PDB entry 9R3H | X-ray diffraction, 2.10 A resolution | chains A and C of the 4 polymer chains in the assembly

# Chain A (and C)
Protein: Isoform L-type of Pyruvate kinase PKLR
From: Homo sapiens
Notes: EC 2.7.1.40; chain C of this document is another copy of the same molecule, construct and numbering; everything in this record applies to it too
UniProtKB: P30613 (KPYR_HUMAN), isoform P30613-2; aligned to UniProt positions 1-543 over residues 1-543
Sequence (447 residues; numbered -1 to 543; 98 numbers in that range are skipped by the numbering (no residue carries them; nothing is unmodelled there); the number before each row is that of its first residue; numbers below 1 keep their minus sign (Gly-1 is residue -1)):
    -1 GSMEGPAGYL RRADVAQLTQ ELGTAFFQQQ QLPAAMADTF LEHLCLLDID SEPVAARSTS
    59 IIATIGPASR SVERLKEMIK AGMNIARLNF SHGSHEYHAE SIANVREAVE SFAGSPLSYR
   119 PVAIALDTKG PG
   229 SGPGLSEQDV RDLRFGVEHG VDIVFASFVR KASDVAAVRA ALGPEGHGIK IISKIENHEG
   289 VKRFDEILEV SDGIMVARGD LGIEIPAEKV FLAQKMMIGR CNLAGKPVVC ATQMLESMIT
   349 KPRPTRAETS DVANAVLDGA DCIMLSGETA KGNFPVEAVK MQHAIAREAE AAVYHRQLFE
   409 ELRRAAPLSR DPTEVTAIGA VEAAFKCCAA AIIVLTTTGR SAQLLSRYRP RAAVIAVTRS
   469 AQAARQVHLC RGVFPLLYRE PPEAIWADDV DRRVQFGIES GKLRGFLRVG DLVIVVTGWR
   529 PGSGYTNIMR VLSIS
Disordered / not traced: -1 to 22 (chain C: -1 to 18)
Construct notes: expression tag (-1 to 0); conflict Asp12 (Ser in P30613); linker (130, 229-230)
Bound ions: K+: Asn87, Ser89, Asp125, Thr126; Mg2+: Glu284, Asp308 (together with oxalate ion)
Ligand contacts:
  - behxksomsfvubw-uhfffaoysa-n (A1JB3; 4-[4-[(7-azanyl-2,1,3-benzoxadiazol-4-yl)sulfonyl]piperazin-1-yl]sulfonylbenzene-1,2-diol): Phe38, Leu39, Leu42, Leu365, Asp366, Tyr402, Gln405, Leu406, Glu409
  - 1,6-di-O-phosphono-beta-D-fructofuranose (FBP): Leu443, Thr444, Thr445, Thr446, Gly447, Arg448, Ser449, Arg467, Trp494, Arg501, Thr525, Gly526, Trp527, Arg528, Pro529, Gly530, Ser531, Gly532, Tyr533, Thr534
  - oxalate ion (OXL): Arg85, Lys282, Glu284, Met303, Ala305, Arg306, Gly307, Asp308, Thr340, Met372

# Interface between chain A and chain C
Residue-residue contacts (96; chain A residue first):
  Gln29(A) with Leu320(C)
  Thr37(A) with Glu409(C); Arg412(C)
  Phe38(A) with Glu409(C), hydrogen bond (backbone-side chain)
  Leu39(A) with Gly327(C); Glu409(C), hydrogen bond (backbone-side chain); Leu410(C), hydrophobic; Ala413(C), hydrophobic
  Leu42(A) with Lys323(C); Met324(C)
  Cys43(A) with Met324(C); Gly327(C); Arg328(C), hydrogen bond (backbone-side chain)
  Leu45(A) with Met324(C)
  Asp46(A) with Lys290(C), salt bridge
  Ile47(A) with His286(C); Val289(C), hydrophobic; Lys317(C), hydrogen bond (backbone-side chain); Ala321(C)
  Asp48(A) with His286(C), salt bridge; Lys290(C), salt bridge
  Glu50(A) with Lys317(C), salt bridge
  His286(A) with Ile47(C); Asp48(C), salt bridge
  Val289(A) with Ile47(C), hydrophobic
  Lys290(A) with Asp46(C), salt bridge; Asp48(C), salt bridge
  Arg306(A) with Arg354(C), hydrogen bond (backbone-side chain)
  Gly307(A) with Arg354(C), hydrogen bond (backbone-side chain)
  Gly310(A) with Arg351(C); Arg354(C)
  Ile311(A) with Arg354(C)
  Ala315(A) with Thr357(C)
  Glu316(A) with Ala392(C); Ile393(C); Glu396(C)
  Lys317(A) with Ile47(C), hydrogen bond (side chain-backbone); Glu50(C), salt bridge; Glu396(C), salt bridge
  Phe319(A) with Ala361(C), hydrophobic; Glu396(C); Ala397(C)
  Leu320(A) with Gln29(C); Glu396(C); Ala400(C), hydrophobic
  Ala321(A) with Ile47(C)
  Lys323(A) with Leu42(C); Asn362(C), hydrogen bond; Leu365(C)
  Met324(A) with Leu42(C); Cys43(C); Leu45(C)
  Gly327(A) with Leu39(C); Cys43(C)
  Arg328(A) with Cys43(C), hydrogen bond (side chain-backbone)
  Leu331(A) with Leu39(C), hydrophobic
  Thr340(A) with Arg354(C)
  Gln341(A) with Thr353(C); Arg354(C), hydrogen bond (side chain-backbone); Ala355(C)
  Arg351(A) with Gly310(C), hydrogen bond (side chain-backbone); Ile311(C); Ala315(C)
  Thr353(A) with Gln341(C)
  Arg354(A) with Arg306(C), hydrogen bond (side chain-backbone); Gly307(C), hydrogen bond (side chain-backbone); Gly310(C); Ile311(C); Thr340(C); Gln341(C), hydrogen bond (backbone-side chain)
  Ala355(A) with Gln341(C); Ala355(C); Glu356(C); Asp359(C)
  Thr357(A) with Ala315(C)
  Ser358(A) with Asp359(C), hydrogen bond
  Asp359(A) with Ala355(C); Ser358(C), hydrogen bond
  Ala361(A) with Phe319(C), hydrophobic
  Asn362(A) with Lys323(C), hydrogen bond; Asn362(C)
  Leu365(A) with Lys323(C)
  Ala392(A) with Glu316(C)
  Ile393(A) with Glu316(C)
  Glu396(A) with Glu316(C); Lys317(C), salt bridge; Phe319(C); Leu320(C)
  Ala397(A) with Phe319(C)
  Ala400(A) with Leu320(C), hydrophobic
  Gln405(A) with Phe38(C); Gln405(C), hydrogen bond
  Glu409(A) with Thr37(C); Phe38(C), hydrogen bond (side chain-backbone); Leu39(C), hydrogen bond (side chain-backbone)
  Ala413(A) with Leu39(C), hydrophobic
Also at the interface, not in a pair above, chain A (55 interface residues in all): Glu40, Ser49, Ile313, Met342, Glu356, Leu410
Also at the interface, not in a pair above, chain C (57 interface residues in all): Ser49, Ile313, Asn330, Leu331, Met342, Asp366

# In short
The interface between chain A and chain C involves 55 residues on one side and 57 on the other, with 20
hydrogen bonds and 10 salt bridges. Polar pairs include Asp46(A)-Lys290(C), Asp48(A)-His286(C) and
Asp48(A)-Lys290(C). Chain A binds 1,6-di-O-phosphono-beta-D-fructofuranose, oxalate ion and
behxksomsfvubw-uhfffaoysa-n.
Both chains are Isoform L-type of Pyruvate kinase PKLR (Homo sapiens). Entry 9R3H (Structure of liver pyruvate
kinase in complex with fluorescent probe 4b) was determined by X-ray diffraction (same publication as 9R3I,
9R3L, 9R3M and 9R3O).
